PDB entry 3SKO | X-ray diffraction, 1.60 A resolution | chains A and B of the 3 polymer chains in the assembly

Chain A:
Protein: HLA class I histocompatibility antigen, B-8 alpha chain
From: Homo sapiens
Notes: fragment: Extracellular domain residues 25-301
UniProtKB: P30460 (1B08_HUMAN); residues 1-277 here correspond to UniProt positions 25-301 (UniProt number = residue number + 24)
Sequence (277 residues; numbered 1 to 277; the number before each row is that of its first residue):
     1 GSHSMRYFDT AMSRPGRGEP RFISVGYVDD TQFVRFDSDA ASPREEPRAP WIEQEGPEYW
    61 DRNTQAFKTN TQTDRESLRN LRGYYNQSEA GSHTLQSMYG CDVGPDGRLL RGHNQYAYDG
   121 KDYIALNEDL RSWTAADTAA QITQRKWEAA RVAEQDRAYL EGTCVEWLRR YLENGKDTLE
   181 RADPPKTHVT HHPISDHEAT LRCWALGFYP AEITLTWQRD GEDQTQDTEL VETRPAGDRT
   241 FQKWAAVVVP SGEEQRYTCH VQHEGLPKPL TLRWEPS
Not modelled in the structure: 45-47, 277
Construct notes: engineered mutation Ala-66 (Ile90 in P30460)
Disulfides: Cys-101/Cys-164, Cys-203/Cys-259
Bound ions: Na+ near Gln-144 (its only coordinating residue here)

Chain B:
Protein: Beta-2-microglobulin
From: Homo sapiens
UniProtKB: P61769 (B2MG_HUMAN); residues 1-99 here correspond to UniProt positions 21-119 (UniProt number = residue number + 20)
Sequence (100 residues; numbered 0 to 99; the number before each row is that of its first residue; numbering starts at 0):
     0 MIQRTPKIQV YSRHPAENGK SNFLNCYVSG FHPSDIEVDL LKNGERIEKV EHSDLSFSKD
    60 WSFYLLYYTE FTPTEKDEYA CRVNHVTLSQ PKIVKWDRDM
Construct notes: initiating methionine (0)
Disulfides: Cys-25/Cys-80
UniProt features mapped onto this chain:
  - modified residue: Gln-2 (Pyrrolidone carboxylic acid)
  - glycosylation: Ile-1 (N-linked (Glc) (glycation) isoleucine), Lys-19 (N-linked (Glc) (glycation) lysine), Lys-41 (N-linked (Glc) (glycation) lysine), Lys-48 (N-linked (Glc) (glycation) lysine), Lys-58 (N-linked (Glc) (glycation) lysine), Lys-91 (N-linked (Glc) (glycation) lysine), Lys-94 (N-linked (Glc) (glycation) lysine)

How chain A and chain B interact:
Residue-residue contacts (55; chain A residue first):
  Phe-8(A) / Ser-55(B)
  Phe-8(A) / Phe-56(B)
  Asp-9(A) / Phe-56(B)
  Thr-10(A) / Phe-56(B)
  Thr-10(A) / Phe-62(B)
  Met-12(A) / Ser-33(B)
  Met-12(A) / Asp-34(B)
  Val-25(A) / Asp-53(B)
  Val-25(A) / Leu-54(B)
  Val-25(A) / Ser-55(B)
  Tyr-27(A) / Ser-55(B)  hydrogen bond
  Tyr-27(A) / Tyr-63(B)  hydrogen bond
  Gln-32(A) / Asp-53(B)  hydrogen bond
  Arg-35(A) / Asp-53(B)  salt bridge
  His-93(A) / Met-0(B)
  Gln-96(A) / His-31(B)  hydrogen bond
  Gln-96(A) / Phe-56(B)
  Gln-96(A) / Trp-60(B)  hydrogen bond (side chain-backbone)
  Gln-96(A) / Phe-62(B)
  Ser-97(A) / Phe-56(B)
  Ser-97(A) / Trp-60(B)
  Met-98(A) / Phe-56(B)  hydrophobic
  Met-98(A) / Lys-58(B)
  Met-98(A) / Trp-60(B)  hydrophobic
  Gln-115(A) / Trp-60(B)
  Tyr-116(A) / Trp-60(B)
  Ala-117(A) / Trp-60(B)  hydrophobic
  Asp-119(A) / Met-0(B)
  Asp-119(A) / Ile-1(B)
  Asp-119(A) / His-31(B)
  Gly-120(A) / Arg-3(B)  hydrogen bond (backbone-side chain)
  Gly-120(A) / His-31(B)
  Asp-122(A) / Trp-60(B)  hydrogen bond
  His-192(A) / Asp-98(B)
  Arg-202(A) / Asp-98(B)  hydrogen bond (side chain-backbone)
  Trp-204(A) / Asp-98(B)
  Trp-204(A) / Met-99(B)
  Val-231(A) / Gln-8(B)
  Glu-232(A) / Gln-8(B)  hydrogen bond (backbone-side chain)
  Glu-232(A) / Tyr-26(B)
  Glu-232(A) / Ser-28(B)  hydrogen bond
  Thr-233(A) / Tyr-26(B)
  Arg-234(A) / Gln-8(B)  hydrogen bond
  Arg-234(A) / Tyr-10(B)
  Arg-234(A) / Met-99(B)  hydrogen bond (side chain-backbone)
  Pro-235(A) / Tyr-10(B)  hydrogen bond (backbone-side chain)
  Pro-235(A) / Asn-24(B)
  Pro-235(A) / Tyr-26(B)
  Ala-236(A) / Arg-12(B)  hydrogen bond (backbone-side chain)
  Ala-236(A) / Asn-24(B)  hydrogen bond (backbone-side chain)
  Gly-237(A) / Arg-12(B)
  Gln-242(A) / Tyr-10(B)
  Gln-242(A) / Ser-11(B)  hydrogen bond (side chain-backbone)
  Gln-242(A) / Arg-12(B)  hydrogen bond (side chain-backbone)
  Trp-244(A) / Met-99(B)  hydrogen bond (side chain-backbone)
Other interface residues (no listed pair), chain A (36 interface residues in all): Arg-21, Ile-23, Ser-92, Thr-94, Lys-121, Asp-238
Other interface residues (no listed pair), chain B (28 interface residues in all): Lys-6, His-13, Pro-32, Ser-57, Leu-65

In short:
The interface between chain A and chain B involves 36 residues on one side and 28 on the other, with 18
hydrogen bonds and 1 salt bridge. Polar pairs include Arg-35(A)/Asp-53(B), Tyr-27(A)/Ser-55(B) and
Tyr-27(A)/Tyr-63(B).
Chain A is HLA class I histocompatibility antigen, B-8 alpha chain and chain B is Beta-2-microglobulin, both
from Homo sapiens; the structure, Crystal structure of the HLA-B8-A66-FLR, mutant A66 of the HLA B8, was
determined by X-ray diffraction, deposited together with 3SJV, 3SKM and 3SKN.
